PDB entry 3EOM | X-ray diffraction, 2.40 A resolution | chains A and B of the 4 polymer chains in the assembly

Chain A (and B):
Molecule: Glutaryl-CoA dehydrogenase
From: Burkholderia pseudomallei
Notes: EC 1.3.99.7; chain B of this document is another copy of the same molecule, construct and numbering; everything in this record applies to it too
UniProtKB: Q3JP94 (Q3JP94_BURP1); residues 1-395 here = UniProt positions 1-395
Chain sequence (396 residues; each row starts with the number of its first residue; numbering starts at 0):
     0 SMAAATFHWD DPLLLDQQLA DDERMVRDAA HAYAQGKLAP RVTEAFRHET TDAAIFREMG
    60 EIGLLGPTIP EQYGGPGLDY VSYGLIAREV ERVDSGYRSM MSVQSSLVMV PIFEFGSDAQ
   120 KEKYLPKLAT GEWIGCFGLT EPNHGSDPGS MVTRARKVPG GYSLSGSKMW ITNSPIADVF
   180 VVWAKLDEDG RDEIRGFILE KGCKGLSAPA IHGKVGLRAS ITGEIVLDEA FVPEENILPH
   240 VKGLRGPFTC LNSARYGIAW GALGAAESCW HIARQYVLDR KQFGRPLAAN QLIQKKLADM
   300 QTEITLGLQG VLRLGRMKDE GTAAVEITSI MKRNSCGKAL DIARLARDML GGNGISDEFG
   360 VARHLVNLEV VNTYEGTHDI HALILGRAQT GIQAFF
Unresolved in the structure: 0-3, 142-145, 354 (chain B: 0-3, 144-147, 187-190, 351-354, 394-395)
Sequence notes: expression tag (0)
From the paper describing this entry:
  - catalytic residues: Glu374 (by similarity / conservation)
  - conformationally variable residues (side-chain flip): Tyr373

Interface between chain A and chain B:
Pairs across the interface - 107 pairs, chain A then chain B:
  Ala4(A) with Gly320(B); Thr321(B); Ala322(B)
  Thr5(A) with Ala323(B)
  Phe6(A) with Ala323(B); Glu325(B); Ile326(B), hydrophobic; Ala387(B), hydrophobic
  Trp8(A) with Ala387(B); Gln388(B)
  Pro11(A) with Met316(B); Ile326(B); Ile329(B), hydrophobic
  Leu12(A) with Arg312(B), hydrogen bond (backbone-side chain); Met316(B); Ile326(B), hydrophobic; Met330(B), hydrophobic
  Leu13(A) with Arg312(B), hydrogen bond (backbone-side chain); Met316(B), hydrophobic; Thr321(B)
  Gln17(A) with Arg312(B), hydrogen bond
  Trp269(A) with Gln388(B)
  Arg273(A) with Gln388(B), hydrogen bond (side chain-backbone)
  Leu277(A) with Thr389(B)
  Ala287(A) with Thr389(B)
  Ala288(A) with Ile391(B), hydrophobic; Gln392(B); Ala393(B)
  Gln290(A) with Leu382(B)
  Gln293(A) with Ala381(B); Leu382(B), hydrogen bond (side chain-backbone); Gly385(B); Arg386(B); Ile391(B); Ala393(B)
  Lys294(A) with Arg332(B); Ala381(B)
  Leu296(A) with Gln388(B); Thr389(B)
  Ala297(A) with Ala381(B), hydrophobic
  Asp298(A) with Arg332(B), salt bridge
  Gln300(A) with Leu384(B); Gln388(B)
  Thr301(A) with Ile329(B); Asn333(B)
  Glu302(A) with Lys337(B), salt bridge
  Leu305(A) with Leu305(B); Gly309(B); Met330(B), hydrophobic; Asn333(B)
  Gln308(A) with Gln308(B); Arg312(B)
  Gly309(A) with Leu305(B)
  Arg312(A) with Leu12(B), hydrogen bond (side chain-backbone); Leu13(B), hydrogen bond (side chain-backbone); Gln16(B); Gln17(B), hydrogen bond
  Met316(A) with Pro11(B); Leu12(B); Leu13(B), hydrophobic
  Glu319(A) with Gln16(B), hydrogen bond
  Gly320(A) with Ala4(B)
  Thr321(A) with Ala4(B); Gln16(B)
  Ala322(A) with Ala4(B)
  Ala323(A) with Ala4(B); Thr5(B); Phe6(B), hydrophobic
  Glu325(A) with Phe6(B)
  Ile326(A) with Phe6(B), hydrophobic; Pro11(B); Leu12(B), hydrophobic
  Ile329(A) with Pro11(B), hydrophobic; Thr301(B)
  Met330(A) with Leu12(B), hydrophobic
  Arg332(A) with Lys294(B); Asp298(B), salt bridge
  Asn333(A) with Thr301(B); Leu305(B)
  Lys337(A) with Glu302(B), salt bridge
  Ala381(A) with Gln293(B); Ala297(B)
  Leu382(A) with Gln290(B); Gln293(B)
  Leu384(A) with Ala297(B), hydrophobic; Gln300(B)
  Gly385(A) with Gln293(B)
  Arg386(A) with Gln293(B)
  Ala387(A) with Phe6(B), hydrophobic; Trp8(B)
  Gln388(A) with Trp8(B); Trp269(B); Arg273(B), hydrogen bond (backbone-side chain); Leu296(B); Ala297(B); Gln300(B)
  Thr389(A) with Leu277(B); Ala287(B); Gln293(B); Leu296(B)
  Ile391(A) with Pro285(B), hydrophobic; Ala287(B), hydrophobic; Ala288(B), hydrophobic; Gln293(B)
  Ala393(A) with Ala288(B); Gln290(B); Gln293(B)
Interface residues without a listed pair, chain A (53 interface residues in all): Gln16, Leu313, Asp378, Phe394

Summary:
The interface between chain A and chain B involves 53 residues on one side and 51 on the other, with 10
hydrogen bonds and 4 salt bridges. Polar contacts include Asp298(A)-Arg332(B), Glu302(A)-Lys337(B) and
Leu12(A)-Arg312(B). The paper reports the catalytic residue Glu374(A); conformational variability at
Tyr373(A).
Both chains are Glutaryl-CoA dehydrogenase (Burkholderia pseudomallei). Entry 3EOM (2.4 A crystal structure of
native glutaryl-coa dehydrogenase from Burkholderia pseudomallei) was determined by X-ray diffraction,
deposited together with 3GQT, 3EON and 3D6B.
